7PIR - chains m and 3 of the 54 polymer chains in the assembly; structure by electron microscopy, 12.10 A resolution (very low resolution: no residue pairs are listed; an interface is given only as per-side residue counts).

Chain m:
Name: 50S ribosomal protein L17
From: Mycoplasma pneumoniae M129
UniProtKB: Q59547 (RL17_MYCPN); residue numbers follow UniProt; this construct covers 1-124
Amino-acid sequence (124 residues; each row starts with the number of its first residue):
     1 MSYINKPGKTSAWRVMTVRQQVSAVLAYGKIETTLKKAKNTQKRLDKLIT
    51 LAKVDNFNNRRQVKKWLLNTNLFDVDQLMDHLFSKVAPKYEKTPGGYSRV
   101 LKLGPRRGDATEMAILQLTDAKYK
Disordered / not traced: 1, 121-124

Chain 3:
Molecule: 23S ribosomal RNA
From: Mycoplasma pneumoniae M129
Sequence (2907 nucleotides; row label = number of the first residue in the row):
     1 UACAAUAAGUUACUAAGGGCUUAUGGUGGAUGCCUUGGCACUAAUAGGCG
    51 AUGAAGGACGUGUUAACCUGCGAUAAGCUUCGGGUAGGUGGUAAGAACCU
   101 CAGAUCCGGAGAUUUCCGAAUGGAGCAAUCCGGUAGUUGGAAACAGCUAU
   151 CAUUAAUUGAUGAAUAAAUAGUCAAUUAAAGCAAUACGUGGUGAAGUGAA
   201 ACAUCUCAGUAGCCACAGGAAAAGAAAACGAAUGUGAUUCCGUGUGUAGU
   251 GGCGAGCGAAAGCGGAACAGGCCAAACUUAUCAUUAGAUAGGGGUUGUAG
   301 GGCUUGCAAUGUGGACUUGAAAACGAUAGAAGAAGCUGUUGGAAAGCAGC
   351 GCGCAAAAGGGUGAUAGCCCCGUAUUUGAAAUUGUUUUCAUACCUAGCGA
   401 GAUCCCUGAGUAGCUCGGAAAACGUUAUUUUGAGUGAAUCUGCCCAGACC
   451 AUUGGGUAAGCCUAAAUACUAAUUAGUGACCGAUAGCGAAACAGUACCGU
   501 GAGGGAAAGGUGAAAAGAACCCAGAGAUGGGAGUGAAAUAGAUUCUGAAA
   551 CCAUAUGCCUACAACGUGUCAGAGCACAUUAAUGUGUGAUGGCGUGCGUU
   601 UUGAAGUAUGAGCCGGCGAGUUAUGAUAGCAAGCGUUAGUUAACCAGGAG
   651 AUGGGGAGCUGUAGCGAAAGCGAGUUUUAAAAGAGCGUUUGUUUGUUAUU
   701 AUAGACCCGAAACGGGUUGAGCUAGUCAUGAGCAGGUUGAAGGUUGAGUA
   751 ACAUCAACUGGAGGACCGAACCGACUCUCGUUGAAACGAUAGCGGAUGAC
   801 UUGUGAUUAGGGGUGAAAUUCCAAUCGAAAUCCGUGAUAGCUGGUUCUCG
   851 UCGAAAUAGCUUUAAGGCUAGCGUGAGAUCACAAAUAAGUGGAGGUAAAG
   901 CUACUGAAUGUAUGAUGGCGCCACCUAGGCGUACUGAAUACAAUUAAACU
   951 CUGAAUGCCAUUUAUUUUAUUCUCGCAGUCAGACAGUGGGGGAUAAGCUU
  1001 CAUUGUCAAGAGGGGAAGAGCCCAGAUCAUUAAAUAAGGUCCCCAAAAUA
  1051 UACUAAGUGGAAAAGGAUGUGAAAGUGCUAAAACAGCAAGGAUGUUGGCU
  1101 UAGAAGCAGCCAUCGUUUAAAGAGUGCGUAACAGCUCACUUGUCGAGUGU
  1151 UUUUGCGCCGAAGAUGUAACGGGGCUAAGUAUAUUACCGAAUUUAUGGAU
  1201 AAGAUUUAUAUCUUGUGGUAGACGAGCGUUGUAUUGGAGUUGAAGUCAAA
  1251 GCGUGAGCAUUGGUGGAUCCAAUACAAGUGAGAAUGCCGGCAUGAGUAAC
  1301 GCUUGGGAGUGAGAAUCUCCCAAACCGAUUGACUAAGGUUUCCUGGACCA
  1351 GGGUCGUCCUUCCAGGGUUAGUCUGGACCUAAGCUGAGGCUGAAAAGCGU
  1401 AGGCGAUGGACAACAGGUUAAUAUUCCUGUACUUACAGUUAGACUGAUGG
  1451 AGUGACAAAGAAGGUUUUCCACCCCCAUAAUUGGAUUUGGGGAUAAAUCA
  1501 UAAGGUGGUACAAUAGGCAAAUCCGUUGUGCAUAACAUUGAGUGAUGAUG
  1551 UCGAGUGAAUGAGUGAUCAAGUAGCGAAGGUGGUAUUAAUCAUGCUUUCA
  1601 AGAAAAGCUUCUAGGGUUAAUCUAGCUGUAACCAGUACCGAGAACGAACA
  1651 CACGUAGUCAAGGAGAGGAUCCUAAGGUUAGCGAGUGAACUAUAGCCAAG
  1701 GAACUCUGCAAAUUAACCCCGUAAGUUAGCGAGAAGGGGUGCUUAUGUAA
  1751 AAGUAAGCCGCAGUGAAGAACGAGGGGGGACUGUUUAACUAAAACACAAC
  1801 UCUAUGCCAAACCGUAAGGUGAUGUAUAUGGGGUGACACCUGCCCAGUGC
  1851 UGGAAGGUUAAAGAAGGAGGUUAGCGCAAGCGAAGCUUUUAACUGAAGCC
  1901 CCAGUGAACGGCGGCCGUAACUAUAACGGUCCUAAGGUAGCGAAAUUCCU
  1951 AGUCGGGUAAAUUCCGUCCCGCUUGAAUGGUGUAACCAUCUCUUGACUGU
  2001 CUCGGCUAUAGACUCGGUGAAAUCCAGGUACGGGUGAAGACACCCGUUAG
  2051 GCGCAACGGGACGGAAAGACCCCGUGAAGCUUUACUGUAGCUUAAUAUUG
  2101 AUCAGGACAUUAUCAUGUAGAGAAUAGGUAGGAGCAAUCGAUGCAAGUUC
  2151 GCUAGGACUUGUUGAUGCGAAAGGUGGAAUACUACCCUUGGUUGUGUGCU
  2201 GUUCUAAUUGGUAACUGUUAUCCAGUUUCAAGACAGUGUUAGGUGGGCAG
  2251 UUUGACUGGGGCGGUCGCCUCCUAAAAGGUAACGGAGGCGUACAAAGGUA
  2301 CCUUCAGUACGGUUGGAAAUCGUAUGUAGAGUGUAAUGGUGUAAGGGUGC
  2351 UUGACUGUGAGACAUACAGGUCGAACAGGUGAGAAAUCAGGUCAUAGUGA
  2401 UCCGGUGGUCCAGUAUGGAAUGGCCAUCGCUCAACGGAUAAAAGCUACUC
  2451 CGGGGAUAACAGGCUGAUACUGCCCAAGAGUUCAUAUCGACGGCAGUGUU
  2501 UGGCACCUCGAUGUCGACUCAUCUCAUCCUCGAGCUGAAGCAGGUUCGAA
  2551 GGGUUCGGCUGUUCGCCGAUUAAAGAGAUACGUGAGUUGGGUUCAAACCG
  2601 UCGUGAGACAGGUUGGUCCCUAUCUAUUGUGCCCGUAGGAAGAUUGAAGA
  2651 GUGUUGCUUCUAGUACGAGAGGACCGAAGCGAGGACACCUCUUAUGCUCC
  2701 AGUUGUAGCGCCAGCUGCACCGCUGGGUAGUAACGUGUCUAUUAGAUAAA
  2751 CGCUGAAAGCAUCUAAGUGUGAAACUAUCUCAAAGAUUAAUCUUCCCAUU
  2801 UCGCAAGAAAGUAAGAGCCGUCAAAGACGAUGACGUUGAUAGGUUACAGG
  2851 UGUAAGCAUAGUGAUAUGUUGAGCUGAGUAAUACUAAUUGCUCGAGGACU
  2901 UAUUGGA
Disordered / not traced: 1-7, 923-927, 1560-1569, 2901-2907

Interface between chain m and chain 3:
At this resolution (12 A) residue pairs are not listed: 63 residues of chain m and 58 of chain 3 lie at the interface.

In short:
63 residues of chain m face 58 of chain 3 across their interface.
Here chain m is 50S ribosomal protein L17 and chain 3 is 23S ribosomal RNA, both from Mycoplasma pneumoniae
M129. Entry 7PIR (70S ribosome with A*- and P/E-site tRNAs in pseudouridimycin-treated Mycoplasma pneumoniae
cells) was determined by electron microscopy (same publication as 7OOC, 7OOD, 7P6Z, 7PAH, 7PAI, 7PAJ and 23
further entries).
